Entry 7AFH (electron microscopy, 3.59 A resolution); this record covers chains C and J of the 9 polymer chains in the assembly.

== Chain C ==
Name: 30S ribosomal protein S3
Organism: Escherichia coli
UniProt: C3SQX2 (C3SQX2_ECOLX); residue numbers follow UniProt; this construct covers 1-233
Chain sequence (233 residues; row label = number of the first residue in the row):
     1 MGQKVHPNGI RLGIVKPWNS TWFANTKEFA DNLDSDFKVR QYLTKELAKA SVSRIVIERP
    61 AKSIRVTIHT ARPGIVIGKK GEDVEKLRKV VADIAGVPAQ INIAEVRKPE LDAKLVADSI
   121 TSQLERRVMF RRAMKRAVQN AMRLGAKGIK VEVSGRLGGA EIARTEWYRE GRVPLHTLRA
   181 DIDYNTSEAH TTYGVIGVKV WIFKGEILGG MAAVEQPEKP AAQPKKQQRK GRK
Disordered / not traced: 1, 213-233

== Chain J ==
Name: 30S ribosomal protein S10
Organism: Escherichia coli
UniProt: C3SQT7 (C3SQT7_ECOLX); residues 1-103 here = UniProt positions 1-103
Chain sequence (103 residues; row label = number of the first residue in the row):
     1 MQNQRIRIRL KAFDHRLIDQ ATAEIVETAK RTGAQVRGPI PLPTRKERFT VLISPHVNKD
    61 ARDQYEIRTH LRLVDIVEPT EKTVDALMRL DLAAGVDVQI SLG
Disordered / not traced: 1-3, 103

== Chain C / chain J interface ==
Residue-residue contacts (10):
  T21(C) - A94(J)
  T21(C) - G95(J)  hydrogen bond (backbone-backbone)
  W22(C) - F13(J)
  W22(C) - A94(J)
  F23(C) - F13(J)  hydrophobic
  F23(C) - A94(J)  hydrogen bond (backbone-backbone)
  F23(C) - G95(J)
  F23(C) - D97(J)
  E58(C) - A94(J)
  R59(C) - A94(J)
Interface residues without a listed pair, chain C (8 interface residues in all): A24, P60, R65
Interface residues without a listed pair, chain J (6 interface residues in all): K11, V96

== Summary ==
Chain C and chain J form an interface of 8 and 6 residues respectively; the contacts include 2 hydrogen bonds.
Backbone hydrogen bonds pair T21(C)-G95(J) and F23(C)-A94(J).
Chain C is 30S ribosomal protein S3 and chain J is 30S ribosomal protein S10, both from Escherichia coli; the
structure, Bacterial 30S ribosomal subunit assembly complex state C (head domain), was determined by electron
microscopy together with 7AF3, 7AF5, 7AF8, 7AFA, 7AFD, 7AFI and 17 further entries from the same study.
